Entry 6I1L (X-ray diffraction, 2.98 A resolution); this record covers chains A and B of the 3 polymer chains in the assembly.

# Chain A
Molecule: CRISPR-associated endonuclease Cas12a
Organism: Francisella tularensis subsp. novicida (strain U112)
Notes: EC 3.1.21.1, 3.1.27.2
UniProt: A0Q7Q2 (CS12A_FRATN); numbering as in UniProt (aligned over 2-1300)
Sequence (1301 residues; each row starts with the number of its first residue; numbering starts at 0):
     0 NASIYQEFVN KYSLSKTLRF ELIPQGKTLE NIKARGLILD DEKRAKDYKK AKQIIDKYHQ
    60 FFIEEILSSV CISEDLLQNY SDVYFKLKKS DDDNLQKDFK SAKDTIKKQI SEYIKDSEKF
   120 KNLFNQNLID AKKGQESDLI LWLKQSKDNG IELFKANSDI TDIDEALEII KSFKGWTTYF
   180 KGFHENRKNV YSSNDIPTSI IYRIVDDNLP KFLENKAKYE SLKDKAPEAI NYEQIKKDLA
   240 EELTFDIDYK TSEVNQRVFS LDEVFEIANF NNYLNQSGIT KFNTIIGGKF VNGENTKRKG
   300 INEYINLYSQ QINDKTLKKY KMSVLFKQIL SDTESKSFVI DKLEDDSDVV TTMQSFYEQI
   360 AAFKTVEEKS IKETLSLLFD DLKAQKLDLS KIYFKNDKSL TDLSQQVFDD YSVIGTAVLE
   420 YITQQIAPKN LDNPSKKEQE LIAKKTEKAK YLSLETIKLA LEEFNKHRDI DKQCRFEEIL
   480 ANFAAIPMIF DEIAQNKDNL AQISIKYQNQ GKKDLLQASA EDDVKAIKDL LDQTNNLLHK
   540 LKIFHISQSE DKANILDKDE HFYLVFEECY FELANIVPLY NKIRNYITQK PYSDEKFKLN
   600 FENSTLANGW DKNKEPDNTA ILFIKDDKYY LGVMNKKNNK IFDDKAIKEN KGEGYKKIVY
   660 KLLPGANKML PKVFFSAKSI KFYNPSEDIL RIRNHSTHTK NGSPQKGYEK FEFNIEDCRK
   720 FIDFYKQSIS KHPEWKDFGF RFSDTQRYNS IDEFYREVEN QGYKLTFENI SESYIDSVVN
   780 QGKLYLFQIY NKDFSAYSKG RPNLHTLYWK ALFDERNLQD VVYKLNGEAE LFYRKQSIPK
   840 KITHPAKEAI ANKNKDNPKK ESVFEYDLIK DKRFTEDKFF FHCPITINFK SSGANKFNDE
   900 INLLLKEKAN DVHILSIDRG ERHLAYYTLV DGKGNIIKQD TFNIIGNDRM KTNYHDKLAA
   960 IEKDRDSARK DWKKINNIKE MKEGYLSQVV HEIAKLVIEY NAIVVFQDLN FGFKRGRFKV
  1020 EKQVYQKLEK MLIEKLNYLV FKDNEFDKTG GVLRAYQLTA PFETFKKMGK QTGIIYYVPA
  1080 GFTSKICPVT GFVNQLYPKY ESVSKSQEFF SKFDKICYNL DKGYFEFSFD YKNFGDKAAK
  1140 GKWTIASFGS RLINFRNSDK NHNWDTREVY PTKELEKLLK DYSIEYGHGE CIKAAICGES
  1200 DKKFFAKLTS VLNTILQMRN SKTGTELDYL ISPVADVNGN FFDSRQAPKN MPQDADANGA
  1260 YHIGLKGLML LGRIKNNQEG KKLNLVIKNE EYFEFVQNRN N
Disordered / not traced: 550-553, 854-857, 1009-1013, 1156-1162, 1277-1279, 1300
Sequence notes: expression tag (0-1); engineered mutation Gln1006 (Glu in A0Q7Q2)
UniProt features mapped onto this chain:
  - region: Tyr47 to Lys51 (Binds crRNA alone and in crRNA-target DNA heteroduplex), Phe182 to Arg186 (Binds crRNA alone and in crRNA-target DNA heteroduplex), Asn301 to Asn305 (Binds DNA in crRNA-target DNA heteroduplex), Lys326 to Leu329 (Binds crRNA in crRNA-target DNA heteroduplex), His538 to Lys541 (Binds crRNA in crRNA-target DNA heteroduplex), Tyr591 to Lys595 (Binds crRNA), Leu662 to Ile679 (LKL, important for PAM recognition and DNA unwinding), Lys671 to Lys677 (Binds DNA protospacer adjacent motif (PAM) on target DNA), Arg692 to Gln704 (Binds single-strand non-target DNA), Lys791 to Ser794 (Binds crRNA), Leu803, His804 (Binds crRNA), Asn851 to Asn853 (Binds crRNA), Tyr865 to Phe873 (Binds crRNA), His954 to Trp971 (Bridge helix)
  - active site: His843 (For pre-crRNA processing), Lys852 (For pre-crRNA processing), Lys869 (For pre-crRNA processing), Asp917 (For DNase activity of RuvC domain), Asp1255 (For DNase activity of RuvC domain)
  - site: Thr16 (Binds crRNA alone and in crRNA-target DNA heteroduplex), Lys131 (Binds target strand DNA), Thr295 (Binds crRNA in crRNA-target DNA heteroduplex), Lys320 (Binds DNA in crRNA-target DNA heteroduplex), Ser334 (Binds DNA in crRNA-target DNA heteroduplex), Tyr410 (Caps the crRNA-target DNA heteroduplex), Lys589 (Binds DNA in crRNA-target DNA heteroduplex), Lys613 (Binds DNA protospacer adjacent motif (PAM)), Lys667 (Binds Target strand DNA), Lys671 (Binds PAM), Lys677 (Binds Target strand DNA), Lys823 (Binds Target strand DNA), Gly826 (Binds Target strand DNA), Arg833 (Binds crRNA), Lys852 (Stabilizes transition state for pre-crRNA processing), Lys1026 (Binds DNA in crRNA-target DNA heteroduplex), Thr1063 (Binds DNA in crRNA-target DNA heteroduplex)
  - mutagenesis: Gly608 (G608A/E: 15% DNA cleavage), Pro663 (P663A: 25% DNA cleavage, altered non-target strand cleavage products), Asn666 (N666A: 80% DNA cleavage, altered non-target strand cleavage products), Lys667 (K667A: 30% DNA cleavage), Lys671 (K671A: 15% DNA cleavage), Lys677 (K677A: 35% DNA cleavage, altered non-target strand cleavage products), Arg692 (R692A: Slight decrease in target DNA cleavage, 30% DNA cleavage, altered non-target strand cleavage products), His694 (H694A: Wild-type DNA cleavage, altered non-target strand cleavage products), Thr698 to Ser702 (Loss of target DNA cleavage), Gln704 (Q704A: Significant decrease in target DNA cleavage), His843 (H843A: Decreased pre-crRNA processing in vitro, binds RNA, no change in DNA cleavage), Lys852 (K852A: Decreased pre-crRNA processing in vitro, binds RNA, no change in DNA cleavage), 12 further mutagenesis entries in UniProt
Ion coordination: K+ site 1: Leu66, Val69, Tyr248; K+ site 2 near Asp261 (its only coordinating residue here); K+ site 3: Ile586, Gln588; Mg2+ site 1: Asn602, Thr604; Mg2+ site 2: Arg800 (shared with A-3(B) of chain B)

# Chain B
Molecule: crRNA
Sequence (40 nucleotides; numbered -18 to 21; the number before each row is that of its first residue; numbers below 1 keep their minus sign (A-18 is residue -18)):
   -18 AAUUUCUACU GUUGUAGAUA GAUUAAAAGG UAAUUCUAUC
Ion coordination: Mg2+: A-3 (shared with Arg800(A) of chain A); K+ site 1 near A-1 (its only coordinating residue here)

# Interface between chain A and chain B
Contacting residue pairs - 135 pairs, chain A then chain B:
  Ser14(A) with A1(B), base contact
  Lys15(A) with A1(B), salt bridge to the phosphate
  Thr16(A) with A1(B), hydrogen bond to the sugar; G2(B), hydrogen bond to the sugar
  Arg18(A) with U-15(B), hydrogen bond to the base; U-14(B), hydrogen bond to the sugar; G2(B), phosphate contact
  Phe19(A) with U-15(B), sugar contact
  Glu20(A) with U-15(B), sugar contact
  Lys51(A) with U4(B), hydrogen bond to the phosphate; U5(B), salt bridge to the phosphate
  Asp55(A) with A6(B), phosphate contact
  Phe182(A) with U5(B), sugar contact
  Asn185(A) with U4(B), hydrogen bond to the sugar; U5(B), hydrogen bond to the sugar
  Arg186(A) with U5(B), hydrogen bond to the sugar; A6(B), salt bridge to the phosphate
  Arg202(A) with A7(B), hydrogen bond to the sugar; A8(B), salt bridge to the phosphate
  Phe289(A) with U15(B), base contact; U16(B), sugar contact
  Asn294(A) with U16(B), sugar contact
  Thr295(A) with U16(B), phosphate contact; C17(B), phosphate contact
  Lys296(A) with U16(B), hydrogen bond to the sugar
  Lys298(A) with C17(B), sugar contact
  Leu306(A) with C17(B), sugar contact; U18(B), sugar contact
  Gln309(A) with U18(B), hydrogen bond to the sugar; A19(B), sugar contact
  Phe325(A) with A8(B), phosphate contact; A9(B), phosphate contact
  Lys326(A) with A7(B), salt bridge to the phosphate; A8(B), hydrogen bond to the phosphate
  Gln327(A) with A7(B), phosphate contact
  Ile328(A) with A6(B), phosphate contact; A7(B), phosphate contact
  Leu329(A) with A6(B), sugar contact
  Lys394(A) with C17(B), salt bridge to the phosphate
  Lys397(A) with A19(B), base contact
  Tyr410(A) with U20(B), hydrogen bond to the base; C21(B), base contact
  Glu446(A) with A19(B), phosphate contact
  His538(A) with U15(B), salt bridge to the phosphate
  Lys541(A) with U16(B), salt bridge to the phosphate
  Val576(A) with A14(B), sugar contact; U15(B), sugar contact
  Tyr579(A) with A13(B), sugar contact
  Asn580(A) with A14(B), hydrogen bond to the sugar
  Arg583(A) with A13(B), hydrogen bond to the sugar; A14(B), hydrogen bond to the sugar
  Lys595(A) with A3(B), salt bridge to the phosphate
  Asn790(A) with U-15(B), phosphate contact
  Lys791(A) with U-16(B), base contact; U-15(B), hydrogen bond to the phosphate; U-4(B), phosphate contact
  Ser794(A) with G-5(B), hydrogen bond to the phosphate
  Tyr796(A) with U-6(B), phosphate contact; G-5(B), phosphate contact
  Ser797(A) with G-5(B), phosphate contact; U-4(B), phosphate contact
  Gly799(A) with A-3(B), phosphate contact
  Arg800(A) with A-3(B), hydrogen bond to the phosphate; G-2(B), salt bridge to the phosphate
  Asn802(A) with U-15(B), hydrogen bond to the base; U-14(B), base contact; A-1(B), base contact; U0(B), base contact
  Leu803(A) with A-1(B), phosphate contact; U0(B), hydrogen bond to the base
  His804(A) with U0(B), stacking on the base; A1(B), salt bridge to the phosphate
  Glu829(A) with A3(B), hydrogen bond to the sugar
  Phe831(A) with A3(B), sugar contact
  Arg833(A) with U-14(B), salt bridge to the phosphate
  Thr842(A) with A-18(B), phosphate contact
  His843(A) with A-18(B), hydrogen bond to the phosphate
  Ile849(A) with A-18(B), base contact
  Ala850(A) with A-18(B), hydrogen bond to the base
  Asn851(A) with A-18(B), hydrogen bond to the base; U-9(B), sugar contact
  Lys852(A) with U-9(B), hydrogen bond to the phosphate
  Asn853(A) with U-9(B), hydrogen bond to the phosphate
  Lys858(A) with G-8(B), salt bridge to the phosphate
  Ser861(A) with U-9(B), hydrogen bond to the sugar; G-8(B), hydrogen bond to the phosphate; U-7(B), base contact
  Val862(A) with U-7(B), hydrogen bond to the base
  Phe863(A) with A-18(B), base contact; A-17(B), base contact; U-9(B), sugar contact; U-7(B), base contact
  Tyr865(A) with A-17(B), hydrogen bond to the base; U-7(B), sugar contact; U-6(B), stacking on the base
  Leu867(A) with A-18(B), base contact; A-17(B), base contact
  Ile868(A) with A-17(B), sugar contact
  Lys869(A) with A-18(B), sugar contact; A-17(B), phosphate contact
  Asp870(A) with A-17(B), hydrogen bond to the phosphate
  Lys871(A) with A-17(B), phosphate contact; U-16(B), salt bridge to the phosphate
  Arg872(A) with U-16(B), salt bridge to the phosphate; U-14(B), phosphate contact; C-13(B), salt bridge to the phosphate
  Phe873(A) with C-13(B), phosphate contact
  Phe879(A) with U-15(B), phosphate contact; U-14(B), phosphate contact
  His881(A) with G2(B), hydrogen bond to the sugar; A3(B), phosphate contact
  Met949(A) with C-10(B), phosphate contact
  Thr951(A) with A-11(B), phosphate contact
  Tyr953(A) with U-12(B), hydrogen bond to the sugar; A-11(B), hydrogen bond to the sugar
  Lys956(A) with A-11(B), salt bridge to the phosphate
  Asp965(A) with U12(B), sugar contact
  Arg968(A) with G11(B), hydrogen bond to the sugar; U12(B), hydrogen bond to the sugar
  Lys969(A) with U12(B), phosphate contact
  Glu979(A) with C-13(B), hydrogen bond to the sugar; U-12(B), sugar contact
  Met980(A) with U-12(B), phosphate contact
  Gly983(A) with C-13(B), sugar contact; U-12(B), sugar contact
  Ser986(A) with G-2(B), hydrogen bond to the base; A-1(B), sugar contact
  His990(A) with G-2(B), sugar contact
  Arg1016(A) with A9(B), sugar contact
  Lys1018(A) with G10(B), sugar contact; G11(B), phosphate contact
  Lys1034(A) with A-1(B), salt bridge to the phosphate; U0(B), salt bridge to the phosphate
  Lys1041(A) with G-2(B), salt bridge to the phosphate; A-1(B), salt bridge to the phosphate
Other interface residues (no listed pair), chain A (94 interface residues in all): Thr197, Ser330, Asp409, Asn534, Tyr789, Gln987, Gly1015, Met1030, Val1039

# Overview
The interface between chain A and chain B involves 94 residues on one side and 40 on the other; the contacts
include 39 hydrogen bonds, 21 salt bridges and 2 aromatic stacking contacts. Among the polar pairs are
Arg18(A)-U-15(B), Tyr410(A)-U20(B) and Asn802(A)-U-15(B).
Chain A is CRISPR-associated endonuclease Cas12a (Francisella tularensis subsp. novicida (strain U112)) and
chain B is crRNA; the structure, Crystal structure of FnCas12a in complex with a crRNA guide and ssDNA target,
was determined by X-ray diffraction together with 6I1K from the same study.
